6F42 - chains A and O of the 22 polymer chains in the assembly; structure by electron microscopy, 5.50 A resolution (low resolution: residue-level contacts below are approximate; hydrogen-bond / salt-bridge calls are withheld).

[Chain A]
Protein: DNA-directed RNA polymerase III subunit RPC1
Source organism: Saccharomyces cerevisiae (strain ATCC 204508 / S288c)
Notes: EC 2.7.7.6
UniProt: P04051 (RPC1_YEAST); residue numbers follow UniProt; this construct covers 1-1460
Chain sequence (1460 residues; row label = number of the first residue in the row):
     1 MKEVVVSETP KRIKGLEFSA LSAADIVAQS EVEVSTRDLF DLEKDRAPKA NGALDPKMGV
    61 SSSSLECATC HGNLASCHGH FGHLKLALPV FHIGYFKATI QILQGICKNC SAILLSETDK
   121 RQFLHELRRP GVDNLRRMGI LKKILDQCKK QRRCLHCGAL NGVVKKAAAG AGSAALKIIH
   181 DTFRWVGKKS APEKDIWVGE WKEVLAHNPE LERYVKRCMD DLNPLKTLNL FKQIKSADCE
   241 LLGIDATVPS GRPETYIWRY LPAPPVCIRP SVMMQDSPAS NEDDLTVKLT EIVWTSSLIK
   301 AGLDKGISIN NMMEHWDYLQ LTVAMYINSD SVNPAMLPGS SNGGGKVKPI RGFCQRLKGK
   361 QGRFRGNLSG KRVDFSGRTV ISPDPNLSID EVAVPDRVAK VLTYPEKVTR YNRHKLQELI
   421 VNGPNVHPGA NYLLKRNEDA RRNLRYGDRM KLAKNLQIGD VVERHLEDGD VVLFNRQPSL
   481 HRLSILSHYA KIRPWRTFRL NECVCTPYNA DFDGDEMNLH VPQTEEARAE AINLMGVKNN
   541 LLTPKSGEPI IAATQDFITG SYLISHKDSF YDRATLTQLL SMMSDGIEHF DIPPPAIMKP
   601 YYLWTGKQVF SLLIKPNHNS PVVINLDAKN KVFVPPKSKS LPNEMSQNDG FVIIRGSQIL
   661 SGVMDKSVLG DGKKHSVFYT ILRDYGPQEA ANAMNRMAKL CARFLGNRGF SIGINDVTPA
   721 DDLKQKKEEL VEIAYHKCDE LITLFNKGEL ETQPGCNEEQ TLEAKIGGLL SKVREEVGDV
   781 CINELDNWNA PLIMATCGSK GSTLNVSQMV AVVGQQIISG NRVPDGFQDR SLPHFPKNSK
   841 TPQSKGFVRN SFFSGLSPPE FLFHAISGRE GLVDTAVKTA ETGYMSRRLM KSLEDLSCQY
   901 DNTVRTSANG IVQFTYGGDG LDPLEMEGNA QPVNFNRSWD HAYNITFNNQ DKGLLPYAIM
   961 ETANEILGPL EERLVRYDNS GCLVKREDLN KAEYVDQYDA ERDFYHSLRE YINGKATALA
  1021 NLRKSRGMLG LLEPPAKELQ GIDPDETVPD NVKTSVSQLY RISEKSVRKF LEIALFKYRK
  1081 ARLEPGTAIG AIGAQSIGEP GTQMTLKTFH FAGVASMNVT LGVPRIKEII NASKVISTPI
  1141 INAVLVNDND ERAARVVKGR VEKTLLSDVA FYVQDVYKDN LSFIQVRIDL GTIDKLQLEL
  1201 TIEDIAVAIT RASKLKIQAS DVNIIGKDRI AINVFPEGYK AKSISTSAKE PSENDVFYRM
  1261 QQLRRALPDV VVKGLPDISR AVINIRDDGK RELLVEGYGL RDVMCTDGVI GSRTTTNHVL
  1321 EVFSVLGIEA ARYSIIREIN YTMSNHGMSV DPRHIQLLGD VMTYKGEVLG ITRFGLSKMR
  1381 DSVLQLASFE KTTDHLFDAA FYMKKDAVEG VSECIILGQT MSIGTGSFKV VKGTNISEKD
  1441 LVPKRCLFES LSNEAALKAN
Unresolved in the structure: 1, 169-174, 335-347, 1101-1116, 1237-1252, 1451-1460
Ion coordination: Zn2+ site 1: C67, C70, H80; Zn2+ site 2: C107, C110, C154, C157
Swiss-Prot annotation at these positions:
  - region: P858 to E870 (Bridging helix)
  - binding site (Zn(2+)): C67, C70, C77, H80, C107, C110, C154
  - binding site (Mg(2+)): D511, D513, D515
  - mutagenesis: T506 (T506I: Temperature-sensitive), N509 (N509Y: Temperature-sensitive), N518 (N518Q: Temperature-sensitive)

[Chain O]
Protein: DNA-directed RNA polymerase III subunit RPC3
Source organism: Saccharomyces cerevisiae (strain ATCC 204508 / S288c)
UniProt: P32349 (RPC3_YEAST); residue numbers follow UniProt; this construct covers 1-654
Chain sequence (654 residues; each row starts with the number of its first residue):
     1 MDELLGEALS AENQTGESTV ESEKLVTPED VMTISSLEQR TLNPDLFLYK ELVKAHLGER
    61 AASVIGMLVA LGRLSVRELV EKIDGMDVDS VKTTLVSLTQ LRCVKYLQET AISGKKTTYY
   121 YYNEEGIHIL LYSGLIIDEI ITQMRVNDEE EHKQLVAEIV QNVISLGSLT VEDYLSSVTS
   181 DSMKYTISSL FVQLCEMGYL IQISKLHYTP IEDLWQFLYE KHYKNIPRNS PLSDLKKRSQ
   241 AKMNAKTDFA KIINKPNELS QILTVDPKTS LRIVKPTVSL TINLDRFMKG RRSKQLINLA
   301 KTRVGSVTAQ VYKIALRLTE QKSPKIRDPL TQTGLLQDLE EAKSFQDEAE LVEEKTPGLT
   361 FNAIDLARHL PAELDLRGSL LSRKPSDNKK RSGSNAAASL PSKKLKTEDG FVIPALPAAV
   421 SKSLQESGDT QEEDEEEEDL DADTEDPHSA SLINSHLKIL ASSNFPFLNE TKPGVYYVPY
   481 SKLMPVLKSS VYEYVIASTL GPSAMRLSRC IRDNKLVSEK IINSTALMKE KDIRSTLASL
   541 IRYNSVEIQE VPRTADRSAS RAVFLFRCKE THSYNFMRQN LEWNMANLLF KKEKLKQENS
   601 TLLKKANRDD VKGRENELLL PSELNQLKMV NERELNVFAR LSRLLSLWEV FQMA
Unresolved in the structure: 1-35, 372-448, 611-618
Swiss-Prot annotation at these positions:
  - region: L581 to L602 (Leucine-zipper)
  - modified residue: T27 (Phosphothreonine), S392 (Phosphoserine), S394 (Phosphoserine)

[Interface between chain A and chain O]
Pairs across the interface (79):
  A24(A) - L37(O)
  A24(A) - T41(O)
  V27(A) - L37(O)
  K108(A) - H572(O)
  N109(A) - K569(O)
  N109(A) - T571(O)
  N109(A) - H572(O)
  N109(A) - N575(O)
  E117(A) - E212(O)
  R121(A) - R73(O)
  R121(A) - Y119(O)
  R121(A) - Y121(O)
  L124(A) - R73(O)
  Q151(A) - Q337(O)
  R153(A) - Q337(O)
  R153(A) - D338(O)
  R153(A) - L339(O)
  C154(A) - Q337(O)
  L155(A) - G334(O)
  L155(A) - L336(O)
  L155(A) - Q337(O)
  H156(A) - L336(O)
  G158(A) - L336(O)
  A167(A) - D556(O)
  A167(A) - R557(O)
  A168(A) - D556(O)
  K177(A) - R557(O)
  I179(A) - R557(O)
  W197(A) - Q549(O)
  W197(A) - R567(O)
  E200(A) - K515(O)
  E200(A) - L516(O)
  E200(A) - R567(O)
  W201(A) - V551(O)
  E203(A) - K515(O)
  V204(A) - L516(O)
  H207(A) - I521(O)
  Y214(A) - P552(O)
  Y214(A) - R553(O)
  R217(A) - P552(O)
  R217(A) - T554(O)
  R217(A) - A555(O)
  R217(A) - D556(O)
  R217(A) - R557(O)
  C218(A) - E550(O)
  C218(A) - V551(O)
  C218(A) - P552(O)
  M219(A) - Q549(O)
  M219(A) - E550(O)
  D220(A) - Q549(O)
  D221(A) - I548(O)
  D221(A) - E550(O)
  N229(A) - N544(O)
  N229(A) - F576(O)
  K232(A) - Q579(O)
  Q233(A) - N575(O)
  Q233(A) - Q579(O)
  S236(A) - P44(O)
  S236(A) - A70(O)
  A237(A) - V69(O)
  A237(A) - A70(O)
  A237(A) - L71(O)
  E240(A) - A70(O)
  E240(A) - L71(O)
  A246(A) - A70(O)
  T247(A) - L71(O)
  P249(A) - L42(O)
  E254(A) - T41(O)
  G306(A) - R534(O)
  I307(A) - R534(O)
  S308(A) - R534(O)
  I309(A) - E519(O)
  I309(A) - R534(O)
  I309(A) - F564(O)
  N310(A) - A559(O)
  N310(A) - S560(O)
  N310(A) - A562(O)
  N310(A) - F564(O)
  M313(A) - F564(O)
Also at the interface, not in a pair above, chain A (56 interface residues in all): R128, A175, P192, N223, L225, K226, L230, R252, L303, E314, D317
Also at the interface, not in a pair above, chain O (53 interface residues in all): M67, G72, L74, E78, T333, N514, L537, A538, V563, F566

[In short]
Chain A and chain O form an interface of 56 and 53 residues respectively. C67(A), C70(A) and H80(A) coordinate
Zn2+ site 1. Curated annotation (UniProt) lists 7 Zn2+-binding residues, 3 Mg2+-binding residues and 3
mutagenesis sites on chain A.
Chain A is DNA-directed RNA polymerase III subunit RPC1 and chain O is DNA-directed RNA polymerase III subunit
RPC3, both from Saccharomyces cerevisiae (strain ATCC 204508 / S288c); the structure, RNA Polymerase III
closed complex CC1, was determined by electron microscopy (same publication as 6F40, 6F41 and 6F44).
